PDB entry 9FFQ | electron microscopy, 3.10 A resolution | chains B and C of the 6 polymer chains in the assembly

# Chain B (and C)
Name: Gamma-aminobutyric acid receptor subunit beta-3
Source organism: Homo sapiens
Notes: chain C of this document is another copy of the same molecule, construct and numbering; everything in this record applies to it too
Reference sequence: P28472 (GBRB3_HUMAN); residues 1-448 here correspond to UniProt positions 26-473 (UniProt number = residue number + 25)
Chain sequence (395 residues; each row starts with the number of its first residue; note: 107 numbers in that range are skipped by the numbering (no residue carries them; nothing is unmodelled there); numbers below 1 keep their minus sign (Met-53 is residue -53)):
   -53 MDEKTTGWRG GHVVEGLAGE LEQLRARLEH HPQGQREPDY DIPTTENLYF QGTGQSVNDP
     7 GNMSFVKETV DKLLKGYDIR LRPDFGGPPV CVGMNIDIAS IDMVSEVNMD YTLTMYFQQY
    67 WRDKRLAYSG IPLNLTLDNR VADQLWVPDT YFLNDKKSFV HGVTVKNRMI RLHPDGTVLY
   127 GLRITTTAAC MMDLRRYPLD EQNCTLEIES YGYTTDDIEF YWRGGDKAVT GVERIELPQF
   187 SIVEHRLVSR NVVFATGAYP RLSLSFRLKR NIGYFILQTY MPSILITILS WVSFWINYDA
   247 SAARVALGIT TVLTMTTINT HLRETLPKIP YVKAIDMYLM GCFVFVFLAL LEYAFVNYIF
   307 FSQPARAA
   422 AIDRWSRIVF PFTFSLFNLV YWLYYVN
Disordered / not traced: -53 to 7, 448
Differences from the reference sequence: initiating methionine (-53); expression tag (-52 to 0); linker (308-314)
Swiss-Prot annotation at these positions:
  - binding site (benzamidine): Asp95 to Tyr97, Glu155 to Tyr157, Phe200
  - binding site (4-aminobutanoate): Tyr97, Glu155, Tyr157, Thr202
  - binding site (histamine): Tyr97, Ser156, Tyr157, Thr202
  - glycosylation (N-linked (GlcNAc...) asparagine): Asn8, Asn80, Asn149
Disulfides: Cys136-Cys150
Glycans and other covalent adducts: N-acetylglucosamine (NAG) linked to Asn80; glycan linked to Asn149
Residues lining bound ligands: gamma-amino-butanoic acid (ABU): Tyr97, Glu155, Ser156, Tyr157, Phe200, Thr202, Tyr205

# Interface between chain B and chain C
Residue-residue contacts - 65 pairs, chain B then chain C:
  Met9(B) with Leu27(C); Arg28(C); Asp30(C); Phe31(C); Arg71(C)
  Val12(B) with Phe31(C), hydrophobic
  Lys13(B) with Gly22(C), hydrogen bond (side chain-backbone); Asp24(C)
  Val16(B) with Arg26(C)
  Asp17(B) with Arg26(C), salt bridge
  Leu20(B) with Arg26(C)
  Tyr62(B) with Tyr97(C), hydrogen bond; Leu99(C); Tyr157(C), hydrophobic
  Leu81(B) with Phe31(C), hydrophobic
  Thr82(B) with Gly158(C); Tyr159(C)
  Leu83(B) with Arg26(C)
  Asp84(B) with Ile25(C); Arg26(C), hydrogen bond (backbone-backbone); Tyr159(C)
  Arg86(B) with Ile25(C); Ala88(C); Asp89(C), hydrogen bond (side chain-backbone); Leu91(C), hydrogen bond (side chain-backbone); Trp92(C)
  Val87(B) with Arg26(C)
  Phe105(B) with Lys102(C)
  His107(B) with Asp101(C), salt bridge; Lys102(C)
  Val109(B) with Thr96(C); Tyr97(C); Phe98(C), hydrophobic; Ser104(C); Phe105(C); Ile130(C), hydrophobic
  Thr110(B) with Thr96(C), hydrogen bond (backbone-backbone); Leu128(C)
  Val111(B) with Asp95(C)
  Asn113(B) with Tyr97(C); Tyr157(C)
  Arg114(B) with Tyr157(C)
  Met115(B) with Tyr157(C), hydrophobic
  Arg117(B) with Gly158(C), hydrogen bond (side chain-backbone); Thr202(C), hydrogen bond (side chain-backbone); Tyr205(C), hydrogen bond
  Gly127(B) with Tyr157(C)
  Leu128(B) with Tyr157(C), hydrogen bond (backbone-side chain)
  Arg129(B) with Tyr97(C); Phe98(C), hydrogen bond (side chain-backbone); Leu99(C), hydrogen bond (side chain-backbone); Asp101(C), salt bridge; Tyr157(C), hydrogen bond (backbone-side chain)
  Pro184(B) with Lys274(C); Pro276(C)
  Asn217(B) with Pro276(C)
  Gly219(B) with Pro276(C)
  Tyr220(B) with Val278(C), hydrophobic; Met286(C)
  Phe221(B) with Arg269(C); Ile275(C); Pro276(C); Tyr277(C); Val278(C), hydrophobic; Asp282(C)
Also at the interface, not in a pair above, chain B (38 interface residues in all): Asp48, Gln64, Tyr66, Gln90, Leu125, Glu182, Gln185, Ile218
Also at the interface, not in a pair above, chain C (47 interface residues in all): Tyr23, Phe63, Gln65, Val93, Pro94, Lys103, Val106, Met137, Thr160, Asp163

# Summary
The interface between chain B and chain C involves 38 residues on one side and 47 on the other; the contacts
include 13 hydrogen bonds and 3 salt bridges. Polar pairs include Asp17(B)-Arg26(C), His107(B)-Asp101(C) and
Arg129(B)-Asp101(C). Ligands of chain B: gamma-amino-butanoic acid.
Both chains are Gamma-aminobutyric acid receptor subunit beta-3 (Homo sapiens). Entry 9FFQ (Cryo-EM structure
of the alpha1beta3 GABA(A) receptor in complex with GABA and Mb25 in the short-lived ...) was determined by
electron microscopy.
